6SMY - chains A and D of the 4 polymer chains in the assembly; structure by X-ray diffraction, 2.45 A resolution.

# Chain A (and D)
Molecule: 3-sulfolactaldehyde reductase
Organism: Escherichia coli (strain K12)
Notes: EC 1.1.1.373; chain D of this document is another copy of the same molecule, construct and numbering; everything in this record applies to it too
UniProtKB: P0A9V8 (SQUU_ECOLI); numbering as in UniProt (aligned over 1-298)
Amino-acid sequence (306 residues; row label = number of the first residue in the row):
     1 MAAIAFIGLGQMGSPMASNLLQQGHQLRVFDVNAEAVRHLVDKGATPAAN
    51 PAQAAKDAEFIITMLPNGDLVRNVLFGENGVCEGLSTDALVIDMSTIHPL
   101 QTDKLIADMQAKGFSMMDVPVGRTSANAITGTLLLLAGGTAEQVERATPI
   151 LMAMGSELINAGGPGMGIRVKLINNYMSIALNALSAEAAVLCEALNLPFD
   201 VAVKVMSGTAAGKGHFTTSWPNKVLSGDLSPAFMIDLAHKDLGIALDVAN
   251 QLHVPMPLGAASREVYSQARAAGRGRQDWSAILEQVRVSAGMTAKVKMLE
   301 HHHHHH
Disordered / not traced: 1, 296-306 (chain D: 1, 34-39, 297-306)
Differences from the reference sequence: expression tag (299-306)
Small-molecule neighbours: LLQ ((2S)-2,3-bis(oxidanyl)propane-1-sulfonic acid): T209, A210, A211, F233, W279
Swiss-Prot annotation at these positions:
  - active site: K171
  - binding site (NAD(+)): Q11, M12, D31, L65, T96, K240
  - binding site (2,3-dihydroxypropane-1-sulfonate): R123, N174 to S178
  - mutagenesis: G122 (G122S: 25-fold decrease in catalytic efficiency with SLA as substrate. 5-fold decrease in catalytic efficiency with NADH as substrate), R123 (R123G: 130-fold decrease in catalytic efficiency with SLA as substrate. 3-fold decrease in catalytic efficiency with NADH as substrate), T124 (T124G: 230-fold decrease in catalytic efficiency with SLA as substrate. 12-fold decrease in catalytic efficiency with NADH as substrate)
Reported in the primary citation:
  - binding site for LLQ: R123, K171, N174, S178, A210, F233, W279
  - catalytic residues: K171 (proposed by the authors, not directly observed)
  - specificity-determining residues: G122 to T124 (by similarity / conservation)
  - mutagenesis - G122S, R123G, T124G: decreased catalytic activity on SLA

# How chain A and chain D interact
Contacting residue pairs - 33 pairs, chain A then chain D:
  H239(A) - N250(D)  hydrogen bond
  L246(A) - R263(D)
  N250(A) - H239(D)  hydrogen bond
  N250(A) - R263(D)
  N250(A) - E264(D)  hydrogen bond
  N250(A) - S267(D)
  N250(A) - R270(D)  hydrogen bond (backbone-side chain)
  Q251(A) - R270(D)
  H253(A) - S267(D)
  H253(A) - A271(D)
  V254(A) - E264(D)
  P255(A) - E264(D)
  P255(A) - Q268(D)
  M256(A) - E264(D)  hydrogen bond (backbone-side chain)
  P257(A) - E264(D)
  A260(A) - A260(D)
  A260(A) - E264(D)
  R263(A) - L246(D)
  R263(A) - N250(D)
  R263(A) - R263(D)
  E264(A) - L246(D)
  E264(A) - N250(D)  hydrogen bond
  E264(A) - V254(D)
  E264(A) - P255(D)
  E264(A) - M256(D)  hydrogen bond (side chain-backbone)
  E264(A) - P257(D)
  E264(A) - A260(D)
  S267(A) - N250(D)
  S267(A) - H253(D)
  Q268(A) - P255(D)
  R270(A) - N250(D)  hydrogen bond (side chain-backbone)
  R270(A) - H253(D)
  A271(A) - H253(D)
Other interface residues (no listed pair), chain A (18 interface residues in all): D247, A249
Other interface residues (no listed pair), chain D (17 interface residues in all): A249, Q251

# In short
18 residues of chain A face 17 of chain D across their interface, with 8 hydrogen bonds. Among the polar pairs
are H239(A)-N250(D), N250(A)-E264(D) and N250(A)-R270(D). Chain A binds compound LLQ. The paper reports the
catalytic residue K171(A); G122S, R123G and T124G of chain A reduce catalytic activity on SLA.
Both chains are 3-sulfolactaldehyde reductase (Escherichia coli (strain K12)). Entry 6SMY (Crystal structure
of SLA Reductase YihU from E. Coli with NADH and product DHPS) was determined by X-ray diffraction together
with 6SM7 and 6SMZ from the same study.
